3V1R - chain A; structure by X-ray diffraction, 2.80 A resolution.

# Chain A
Name: Reverse transcriptase/ribonuclease H p80
From: Xenotropic MuLV-related virus VP35
Notes: EC 3.1.26.4; fragment: RNase H domain
UniProtKB: Q2F7J3 (POL_XMRV3); residues 497-671 here correspond to UniProt positions 1154-1328 (UniProt number = residue number + 657)
Amino-acid sequence (180 residues; each row starts with the number of its first residue):
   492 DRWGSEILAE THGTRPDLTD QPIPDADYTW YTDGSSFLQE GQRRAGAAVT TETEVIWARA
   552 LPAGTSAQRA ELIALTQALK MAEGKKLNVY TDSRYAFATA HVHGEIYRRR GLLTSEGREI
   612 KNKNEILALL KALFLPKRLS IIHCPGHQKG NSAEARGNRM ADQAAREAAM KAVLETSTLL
Not modelled in the structure: 492-502, 668-671
Differences from the reference sequence: expression tag (492-496)
Swiss-Prot annotation at these positions:
  - binding site (Mg(2+)): Asp524, Glu562, Asp583, Asp653
  - binding site (RNA): Ser527, Leu529, Arg585, Arg609
  - binding site (DNA): Gln530, Ser557, Gln559
  - site: Leu671 (Cleavage)
Metal / ion sites: Mn2+ site 1: Asp524, Glu562, Asp583 (together with beta-thujaplicinol); Mn2+ site 2: Asp524, Asp653, Arg657 (together with beta-thujaplicinol)
Ligand contacts: beta-thujaplicinol (JTH; 2,7-dihydroxy-4-(propan-2-yl)cyclohepta-2,4,6-trien-1-one): Asp524, Gly525, Glu562, Asp583, His638, Asp653, Arg657
Reported in the primary citation:
  - Mn2+ coordination: Asp524, Glu562, Asp583, Asp653
  - binding site for beta-thujaplicinol: Asp524, Glu562, Asp583, His638, Asp653, Arg657

# Summary
Ligands of chain A: beta-thujaplicinol. Asp524, Glu562 and Asp583 coordinate Mn2+ site 1. Curated annotation
(UniProt) lists 4 Mg2+-binding residues, 4 RNA-binding residues and 3 DNA-binding residues. From the paper: a
binding site for beta-thujaplicinol at Asp524, Glu562 and Asp583 among others; Mn2+ coordination by Asp524,
Glu562 and Asp583 among others.
Chain A is Reverse transcriptase/ribonuclease H p80 (Xenotropic MuLV-related virus VP35); the structure,
Crystal structures of the reverse transcriptase-associated ribonuclease H domain of XMRV with inhibitor
beta-thujaplicinol, was determined by X-ray diffraction (same publication as 3V1O and 3V1Q).
